Entry 7A0F (X-ray diffraction, 2.70 A resolution); this record covers chains HHH and III of the 3 polymer chains in the assembly.

# Chain HHH
Protein: Prothrombin
Organism: Bos taurus
Notes: EC 3.4.21.5
Reference sequence: P00735 (THRB_BOVIN); residues 1-259 here correspond to UniProt positions 367-625 (UniProt number = residue number + 366)
Sequence (259 residues; row label = number of the first residue in the row):
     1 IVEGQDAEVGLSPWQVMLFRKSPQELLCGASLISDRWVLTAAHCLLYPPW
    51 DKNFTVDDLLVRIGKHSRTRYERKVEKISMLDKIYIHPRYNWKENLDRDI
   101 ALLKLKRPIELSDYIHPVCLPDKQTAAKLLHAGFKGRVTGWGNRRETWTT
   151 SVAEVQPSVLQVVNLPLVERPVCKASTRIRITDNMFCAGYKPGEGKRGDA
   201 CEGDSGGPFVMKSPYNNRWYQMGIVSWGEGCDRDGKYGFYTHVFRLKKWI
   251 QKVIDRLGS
Disulfides: C28-C44, C173-C187, C201-C231
Covalent attachments: N-acetylglucosamine (NAG) linked to N53
Bound ions: Na+: R233, K236
Swiss-Prot annotation at these positions:
  - region: A188 to V210 (High affinity receptor-binding region which is also known as the TP508 peptide)
  - active site (Charge relay system): H43, D99, S205
  - glycosylation: N53 (N-linked (GlcNAc...) asparagine)

# Chain III
Protein: Hirudin variant-1
Notes: engineered mutation(s): C22U/C39U
Reference sequence: P01050 (HIRV1_HIRME); numbering as in UniProt (aligned over 1-65)
Sequence (65 residues; each row starts with the number of its first residue):
     1 VVYTDCTESGQNLCLCEGSNVUGQGNKCILGSDGEKNQUVTGEGTPKPQS
    51 HNDGDFEEIPEEYLQ
Disulfides: C6-C14, C16-C28
Covalent attachments: covalent link Sec22-Sec39
Modified residues: Sec22 (selenocysteine); Sec39 (selenocysteine)
Construct notes: modified residue (22, 39)

# How chain HHH and chain III interact
Pairs across the interface (66):
  F19(HHH) - F56(III)  hydrophobic
  K21(HHH) - Y63(III)
  Q24(HHH) - F56(III)
  Q24(HHH) - E58(III)
  E25(HHH) - H51(III)  salt bridge
  E25(HHH) - N52(III)
  E25(HHH) - F56(III)
  L26(HHH) - N52(III)
  L26(HHH) - F56(III)
  H43(HHH) - V1(III)  hydrogen bond (side chain-backbone)
  Y47(HHH) - L13(III)
  P49(HHH) - L13(III)  hydrophobic
  P49(HHH) - Q24(III)
  P49(HHH) - P46(III)
  W50(HHH) - V1(III)  hydrophobic
  W50(HHH) - K47(III)  hydrogen bond (side chain-backbone)
  W50(HHH) - Q49(III)
  K52(HHH) - Q49(III)
  L60(HHH) - I59(III)  hydrophobic
  L60(HHH) - Y63(III)
  R62(HHH) - I59(III)
  R68(HHH) - D53(III)
  R68(HHH) - F56(III)
  T69(HHH) - D55(III)
  T69(HHH) - F56(III)
  T69(HHH) - E57(III)  hydrogen bond (backbone-backbone)
  R70(HHH) - E57(III)
  Y71(HHH) - E57(III)  hydrogen bond (backbone-side chain)
  Y71(HHH) - P60(III)
  K77(HHH) - Y63(III)
  I78(HHH) - I59(III)  hydrophobic
  I78(HHH) - Y63(III)  hydrogen bond (backbone-side chain)
  K93(HHH) - Q24(III)
  N95(HHH) - Y3(III)  hydrogen bond
  L96(HHH) - V1(III)  hydrophobic
  N143(HHH) - N52(III)
  W148(HHH) - S50(III)
  Q156(HHH) - N52(III)
  Q156(HHH) - D53(III)  hydrogen bond (side chain-backbone)
  R178(HHH) - E17(III)  salt bridge
  R178(HHH) - N20(III)
  I179(HHH) - V21(III)  hydrophobic
  C201(HHH) - V2(III)
  E202(HHH) - V2(III)
  E202(HHH) - T4(III)
  E202(HHH) - N52(III)
  G203(HHH) - N52(III)
  S205(HHH) - V1(III)
  S226(HHH) - V1(III)  hydrogen bond (backbone-backbone)
  W227(HHH) - V1(III)
  G228(HHH) - V1(III)  hydrogen bond (backbone-backbone)
  G228(HHH) - V2(III)
  G228(HHH) - Y3(III)  hydrogen bond (backbone-backbone)
  E229(HHH) - Y3(III)
  E229(HHH) - L15(III)
  E229(HHH) - S19(III)
  E229(HHH) - N20(III)
  E229(HHH) - V21(III)  hydrogen bond (side chain-backbone)
  G230(HHH) - V2(III)
  G230(HHH) - Y3(III)  hydrogen bond (backbone-backbone)
  G230(HHH) - L15(III)
  C231(HHH) - V2(III)  hydrophobic
  R233(HHH) - D5(III)  salt bridge
  R233(HHH) - L15(III)
  R233(HHH) - S19(III)  hydrogen bond
  K236(HHH) - S19(III)  hydrogen bond (side chain-backbone)
Also at the interface, not in a pair above, chain HHH (43 interface residues in all): R20, L27, W92, E146, V152
Also at the interface, not in a pair above, chain III (30 interface residues in all): G18, P48, G54, L64

# In short
Chain HHH and chain III form an interface of 43 and 30 residues respectively, with 14 hydrogen bonds and 3
salt bridges. Polar pairs include E25(HHH)-H51(III), R178(HHH)-E17(III) and R233(HHH)-D5(III).
N-acetylglucosamine is covalently linked to N53(HHH). Curated annotation (UniProt) lists 3 active-site
residues on chain HHH.
Chain HHH is Prothrombin (Bos taurus) and chain III is Hirudin variant-1; the structure, The Crystal Structure
of Bovine Thrombin in complex with Hirudin (C22U/C39U) at 2.7 Angstroms Resolution, was determined by X-ray
diffraction, deposited together with 7A0D and 7A0E.
